PDB entry 6TDU | electron microscopy, 4.32 A resolution (low resolution: residue-level contacts below are approximate; hydrogen-bond / salt-bridge calls are withheld) | chains M and N of the 88 polymer chains in the assembly

Chain M:
Protein: ATPEG1
Organism: Euglena gracilis
Sequence (169 residues; each row starts with the number of its first residue):
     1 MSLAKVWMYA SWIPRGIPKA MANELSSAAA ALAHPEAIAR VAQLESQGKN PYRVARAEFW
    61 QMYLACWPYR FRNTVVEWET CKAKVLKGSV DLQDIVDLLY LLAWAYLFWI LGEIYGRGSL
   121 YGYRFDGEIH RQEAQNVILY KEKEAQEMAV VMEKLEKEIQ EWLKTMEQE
Unresolved in the structure: 1, 168-169
Small-molecule neighbours:
  - fragment of triton x-100 (TRT), molecule 1: V90, D91, L92, I95, L99
  - fragment of triton x-100 (TRT), molecule 2: A105, Y106, W109, I110, E113, R117, Y121

Chain N:
Protein: ATPEG2
Organism: Euglena gracilis
Sequence (137 residues; row label = number of the first residue in the row):
     1 MPLPNAVVQG YTSVRGPKRP LDHFYGRTPL NIDTLWHWVK FPHRYDNLRF AVCFWAFLVS
    61 AHFANKKQRN LRVEWEKNME IQKKLHPSGL WSEEQAFAAA EKLGRPKAGH PMRVFEDGYQ
   121 QFDLKPKLFD PDEEAHH
Unresolved in the structure: 1, 133-137
Small-molecule neighbours:
  - 3-sn-phosphatidic acid (LPP; 2-(hexadecanoyloxy)-1-[(phosphonooxy)methyl]ethyl hexadecanoate): I32, L35, W36, V39
  - fragment of triton x-100 (TRT), molecule 1: P2, L3, V8
  - fragment of triton x-100 (TRT), molecule 2: R27, L30, L35, W38, V39

Chain M / chain N interface:
Contacting residue pairs (72; chain M residue first):
  W67(M) with F50(N)
  Y69(M) with N47(N)
  R70(M) with N47(N)
  F71(M) with F50(N)
  N73(M) with N47(N)
  T74(M) with N47(N); A51(N)
  E77(M) with R44(N); Y45(N); D46(N); N47(N); L48(N)
  W78(M) with L48(N)
  T80(M) with Y45(N)
  K84(M) with Y45(N)
  D91(M) with R44(N)
  L92(M) with V39(N)
  Q93(M) with W38(N); V39(N); K40(N)
  D94(M) with R44(N); Y45(N)
  D97(M) with P42(N); H43(N); R44(N); Y45(N)
  Y100(M) with F41(N); P42(N); R49(N)
  L101(M) with R49(N); V52(N)
  W104(M) with R49(N); C53(N)
  A105(M) with V52(N); A56(N)
  F108(M) with C53(N); F57(N)
  W109(M) with A56(N); S60(N)
  L111(M) with F57(N)
  G112(M) with F57(N); S60(N); A61(N)
  E113(M) with S60(N); A64(N)
  Y115(M) with F57(N); A61(N)
  G116(M) with A61(N); A64(N); N65(N)
  R117(M) with A64(N); Q68(N)
  Y123(M) with K67(N); Q68(N)
  R124(M) with Q68(N); L71(N)
  F125(M) with L71(N); R72(N); W75(N)
  H130(M) with W75(N)
  R131(M) with L71(N)
  E133(M) with W75(N); N78(N); M79(N); Q82(N); K84(N)
  N136(M) with Q82(N)
  V137(M) with N78(N); I81(N); Q82(N)
  Y140(M) with I81(N); K83(N)
Also at the interface, not in a pair above, chain M (41 interface residues in all): V96, L98, D126, A134, K141
Also at the interface, not in a pair above, chain N (34 interface residues in all): V59

In short:
41 residues of chain M face 34 of chain N across their interface. Ligands of chain M: fragment of triton
x-100. Ligands of chain N: fragment of triton x-100 and 3-sn-phosphatidic acid.
Here chain M is ATPEG1 and chain N is ATPEG2, both from Euglena gracilis. Entry 6TDU (Cryo-EM structure of
Euglena gracilis mitochondrial ATP synthase, full dimer, rotational states 1) was determined by electron
microscopy together with 6TDV, 6TDW, 6TDX, 6TDY, 6TDZ and 6TE0 from the same study.
